8JR0 - chains G and H of the 20 polymer chains in the assembly; structure by electron microscopy, 2.80 A resolution.

[Chain G]
Protein: ATP synthase gamma chain
Organism: Mycobacterium tuberculosis
Reference sequence: P9WPU9 (ATPG_MYCTU); numbering as in UniProt (aligned over 1-305)
Sequence (305 residues; row label = number of the first residue in the row):
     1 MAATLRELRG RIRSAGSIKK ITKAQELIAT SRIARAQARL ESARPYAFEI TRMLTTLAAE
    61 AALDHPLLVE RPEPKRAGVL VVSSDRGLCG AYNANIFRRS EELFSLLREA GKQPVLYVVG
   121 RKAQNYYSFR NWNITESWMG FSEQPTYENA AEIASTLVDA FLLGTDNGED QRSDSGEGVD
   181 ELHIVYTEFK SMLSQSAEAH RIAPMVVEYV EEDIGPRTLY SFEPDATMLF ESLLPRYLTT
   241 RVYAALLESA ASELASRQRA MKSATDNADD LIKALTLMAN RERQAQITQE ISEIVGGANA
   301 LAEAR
Unresolved in the structure: 1-2, 164-176, 303-305

[Chain H]
Protein: ATP synthase epsilon chain
Organism: Mycobacterium tuberculosis
Reference sequence: P9WPV1 (ATPE_MYCTU); residues 1-121 here = UniProt positions 1-121
Sequence (121 residues; each row starts with the number of its first residue):
     1 MAELNVEIVA VDRNIWSGTA KFLFTRTTVG EIGILPRHIP LVAQLVDDAM VRVEREGEKD
    61 LRIAVDGGFL SVTEEGVSIL AESAEFESEI DEAAAKQDSE SDDPRIAARG RARLRAVGAI
   121 D
Unresolved in the structure: 1, 121

[Interface between chain G and chain H]
Residue-residue contacts - 48 pairs, chain G then chain H:
  Ser-42(G) with Asp-12(H), hydrogen bond (side chain-backbone); Arg-13(H)
  Ala-43(G) with Val-11(H)
  Tyr-46(G) with Val-9(H); Ala-10(H); Val-11(H), hydrophobic; Leu-80(H), hydrophobic; Ala-81(H)
  Glu-49(G) with Val-9(H); Ser-78(H); Leu-80(H)
  Ile-50(G) with Leu-80(H), hydrophobic
  Arg-52(G) with Ser-71(H), hydrogen bond; Ser-78(H), hydrogen bond
  Met-53(G) with Val-42(H), hydrophobic; Phe-69(H), hydrophobic; Ser-71(H); Leu-80(H), hydrophobic
  Leu-57(G) with Val-42(H), hydrophobic
  Tyr-147(G) with Val-11(H), hydrophobic
  Arg-217(G) with Glu-74(H), salt bridge
  Thr-218(G) with Pro-40(H); Glu-74(H), hydrogen bond
  Tyr-220(G) with Pro-40(H); Leu-41(H); Val-42(H), hydrophobic; Val-72(H); Thr-73(H)
  Ser-221(G) with Ile-39(H); Pro-40(H), hydrogen bond (backbone-backbone); Leu-41(H); Val-42(H), hydrogen bond (backbone-backbone)
  Phe-222(G) with Val-42(H)
  Glu-223(G) with Val-29(H); Leu-41(H); Val-42(H), hydrogen bond (backbone-backbone); Ala-43(H); Gln-44(H)
  Pro-224(G) with Thr-28(H)
  Leu-229(G) with Val-42(H); Ala-43(H), hydrophobic
  Ser-232(G) with Gln-44(H), hydrogen bond
  Leu-233(G) with Phe-69(H), hydrophobic
  Arg-236(G) with Gly-67(H), hydrogen bond (side chain-backbone); Phe-69(H); Glu-82(H), salt bridge
  Tyr-243(G) with Val-11(H); Asp-12(H)
Also at the interface, not in a pair above, chain G (23 interface residues in all): Thr-56, Leu-219
Also at the interface, not in a pair above, chain H (28 interface residues in all): Glu-7, Thr-27, Ile-32, Leu-70, Ile-79

[Summary]
Chain G and chain H form an interface of 23 and 28 residues respectively; the contacts include 9 hydrogen
bonds and 2 salt bridges. Among the polar pairs are Arg-217(G)/Glu-74(H), Arg-236(G)/Glu-82(H) and
Ser-42(G)/Asp-12(H).
Here chain G is ATP synthase gamma chain and chain H is ATP synthase epsilon chain, both from Mycobacterium
tuberculosis. Entry 8JR0 (Cryo-EM structure of Mycobacterium tuberculosis ATP synthase in complex with
TBAJ-587) was determined by electron microscopy, deposited together with 8J0S, 8J0T, 8J57, 8J58 and 8JR1.
